Entry 7KFN (X-ray diffraction, 2.50 A resolution); this record covers chains A and D of the 4 polymer chains in the assembly.

== Chain A (and D) ==
Molecule: Double-stranded RNA-specific editase 1
From: Homo sapiens
Notes: EC 3.5.4.37; chain D of this document is another copy of the same molecule, construct and numbering; everything in this record applies to it too
UniProt: P78563 (RED1_HUMAN), isoform P78563-2; residues 299-701 here = UniProt positions 299-701
Chain sequence (403 residues; row label = number of the first residue in the row):
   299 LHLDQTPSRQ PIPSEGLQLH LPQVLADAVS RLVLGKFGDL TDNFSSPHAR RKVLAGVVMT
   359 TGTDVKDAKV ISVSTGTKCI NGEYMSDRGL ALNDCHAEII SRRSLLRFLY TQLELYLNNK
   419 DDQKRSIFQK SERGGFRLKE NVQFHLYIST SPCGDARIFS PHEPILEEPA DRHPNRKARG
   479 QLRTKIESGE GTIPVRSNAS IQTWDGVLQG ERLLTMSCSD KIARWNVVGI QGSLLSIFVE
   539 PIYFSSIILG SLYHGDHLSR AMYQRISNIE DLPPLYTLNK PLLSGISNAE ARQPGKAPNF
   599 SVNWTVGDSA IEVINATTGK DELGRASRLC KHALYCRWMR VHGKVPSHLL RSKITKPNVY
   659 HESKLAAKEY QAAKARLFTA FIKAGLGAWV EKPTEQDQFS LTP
Disordered / not traced: 299-316, 701 (chain D: 299-317, 463-475, 495-509, 701)
UniProt features mapped onto this chain:
  - active site: Glu396 (Proton donor)
  - binding site (Zn(2+)): His394, Cys451
  - binding site (1D-myo-inositol hexakisphosphate): Arg400, Arg401
  - natural variant: Lys367 (K367N: In NEDHYMS; uncertain significance)
Metal / ion sites: Zn2+: His394, Cys451, Cys516 (shared with 1 residue of chain B)
Small-molecule neighbours: inositol hexakisphosphate (IHP): Asn391, Asp392, Ile397, Arg400, Arg401, Thr513, Lys519, Arg522, Gly530, Ser531, Lys629, Leu632, Tyr658, Lys662, Tyr668, Lys672, Trp687, Val688, Glu689, Lys690, Asp695
Reported in the primary citation:
  - binding site for Gli1 1W5 23mer RNA: Glu488, Arg510
  - catalytic residues: Glu488

== Chain A / chain D interface ==
Pairs across the interface (54):
  Asn379(A) - Arg590(D)  hydrogen bond
  Gly380(A) - Arg590(D)
  Glu381(A) - Pro459(D)
  Glu381(A) - His460(D)  salt bridge
  Glu381(A) - Arg590(D)
  Tyr382(A) - His460(D)
  Met383(A) - Ser458(D)  hydrogen bond (backbone-side chain)
  Ser384(A) - Ser458(D)
  Ser384(A) - Glu461(D)  hydrogen bond
  Asp385(A) - Phe457(D)
  Asp385(A) - Ser458(D)  hydrogen bond (backbone-side chain)
  Asp385(A) - Glu461(D)
  Asp385(A) - Arg477(D)  salt bridge
  Arg386(A) - Glu461(D)
  Arg386(A) - Pro462(D)
  Leu388(A) - Glu461(D)
  Glu485(A) - Arg590(D)  salt bridge
  Ser486(A) - Pro592(D)
  Asn496(A) - Ser486(D)  hydrogen bond (backbone-side chain)
  Ser498(A) - Ile484(D)
  Thr501(A) - Gly489(D)
  Thr501(A) - Thr490(D)
  Trp502(A) - Arg455(D)
  Trp502(A) - Phe457(D)  hydrogen bond (side chain-backbone)
  Trp502(A) - Ser458(D)
  Asp503(A) - Cys451(D)
  Asp503(A) - Gly452(D)  hydrogen bond (side chain-backbone)
  Asp503(A) - Arg455(D)  hydrogen bond (backbone-side chain)
  Asp503(A) - Gly489(D)
  Asp503(A) - Thr490(D)  hydrogen bond
  Gly504(A) - Gly489(D)
  Val505(A) - Arg590(D)  hydrogen bond (backbone-side chain)
  Leu506(A) - Arg455(D)
  Leu506(A) - Phe457(D)
  Leu506(A) - Pro459(D)
  Leu506(A) - Arg590(D)  hydrogen bond (backbone-side chain)
  Gln507(A) - Lys350(D)
  Gln507(A) - Val351(D)
  Gln507(A) - Thr375(D)
  Gln507(A) - Arg455(D)
  Gln507(A) - Glu488(D)  hydrogen bond
  Gly508(A) - Lys350(D)  hydrogen bond (backbone-side chain)
  Gly508(A) - Arg590(D)
  Gly508(A) - Gln591(D)
  Gly508(A) - Pro592(D)
  Gly508(A) - Gly593(D)  hydrogen bond (backbone-backbone)
  Glu509(A) - Gly487(D)
  Glu509(A) - Glu488(D)  hydrogen bond (side chain-backbone)
  Glu509(A) - Arg590(D)  hydrogen bond (backbone-side chain)
  Arg510(A) - Gly593(D)
  Arg510(A) - Lys594(D)
  Lys618(A) - Glu461(D)  salt bridge
  Glu693(A) - Ile456(D)
  Glu693(A) - Arg481(D)  salt bridge
Also at the interface, not in a pair above, chain A (27 interface residues in all): Ala497, Ile499
Also at the interface, not in a pair above, chain D (29 interface residues in all): Ile491, Pro492, Leu550

== Summary ==
27 residues of chain A and 29 residues of chain D are in contact, with 16 hydrogen bonds and 5 salt bridges.
Polar pairs include Glu381(A)-His460(D), Asp385(A)-Arg477(D) and Glu485(A)-Arg590(D). Chain A binds inositol
hexakisphosphate. From the paper: the catalytic residue Glu488(A); a binding site for Gli1 1W5 23mer RNA at
Glu488(A) and Arg510(A).
Chain A and chain D are both Double-stranded RNA-specific editase 1 (Homo sapiens); the structure, Structure
of Human Adenosine Deaminase Acting on dsRNA (ADAR2) bound to dsRNA containing a 2'-deoxy Benner's ..., was
determined by X-ray diffraction.
